PDB entry 7UMQ | electron microscopy, 3.29 A resolution | chains J and H of the 10 polymer chains in the assembly

Chain J (and H):
Protein: Major prion protein
Source organism: Homo sapiens
Notes: chain H of this document is another copy of the same molecule, construct and numbering; everything in this record applies to it too
UniProtKB: P04156 (PRIO_HUMAN); numbering as in UniProt (aligned over 80-141)
Sequence (62 residues; each row starts with the number of its first residue):
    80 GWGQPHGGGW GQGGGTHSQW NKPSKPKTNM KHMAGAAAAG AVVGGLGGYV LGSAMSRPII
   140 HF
Sequence notes: variant V129 (Met in P04156)
UniProt features mapped onto this chain:
  - binding site (Cu(2+)): H85, G86, G87
  - natural variant: P102 (P102L: In GSD and early-onset dementia), P105 (P105L: In GSD), A117 (A117V: Linked to development of dementing Gerstmann-Straussler disease), G127 (G127V: Protective factor against Kuru), V129 (M129V: Protective factor against acquired, sporadic and some inherited prion diseases in the heterozygous state, possibly by preventing homodimerization; this construct carries the variant), G131 (G131V: In GSD)
What the authors report for this chain:
  - post-translational modification sites: T107, K110, H111, M112

How chain J and chain H interact:
Residue-residue contacts - 142 pairs, chain J then chain H:
  G80(J) - G80(H)
  G80(J) - W81(H)  hydrogen bond (backbone-backbone)
  W81(J) - W81(H)
  G82(J) - G82(H)
  Q83(J) - G82(H)  hydrogen bond (backbone-backbone)
  Q83(J) - Q83(H)
  Q83(J) - P84(H)
  P84(J) - P84(H)  hydrophobic
  H85(J) - P84(H)
  H85(J) - H85(H)
  H85(J) - G86(H)  hydrogen bond (backbone-backbone)
  G86(J) - G86(H)
  G87(J) - G86(H)  hydrogen bond (backbone-backbone)
  G88(J) - G88(H)
  W89(J) - G88(H)  hydrogen bond (backbone-backbone)
  W89(J) - W89(H)
  W89(J) - G90(H)  hydrogen bond (backbone-backbone)
  G90(J) - G90(H)
  Q91(J) - G90(H)  hydrogen bond (backbone-backbone)
  Q91(J) - Q91(H)  hydrogen bond
  Q91(J) - G92(H)  hydrogen bond (backbone-backbone)
  G92(J) - G92(H)
  G93(J) - G93(H)
  G94(J) - G93(H)
  G94(J) - G94(H)
  G94(J) - T95(H)  hydrogen bond (backbone-backbone)
  T95(J) - T95(H)
  H96(J) - T95(H)  hydrogen bond (backbone-backbone)
  H96(J) - H96(H)
  H96(J) - S97(H)  hydrogen bond (backbone-backbone)
  S97(J) - S97(H)
  Q98(J) - H96(H)  hydrogen bond
  Q98(J) - S97(H)  hydrogen bond (backbone-backbone)
  Q98(J) - Q98(H)  hydrogen bond
  Q98(J) - W99(H)  hydrogen bond (backbone-backbone)
  W99(J) - W99(H)
  N100(J) - W99(H)  hydrogen bond (backbone-backbone)
  N100(J) - N100(H)  hydrogen bond
  N100(J) - K101(H)  hydrogen bond (backbone-backbone)
  K101(J) - K101(H)
  P102(J) - P102(H)
  P102(J) - S103(H)  hydrogen bond (backbone-backbone)
  S103(J) - S103(H)
  S103(J) - K104(H)  hydrogen bond (backbone-backbone)
  K104(J) - K104(H)
  P105(J) - P105(H)
  P105(J) - K106(H)  hydrogen bond (backbone-backbone)
  K106(J) - K106(H)
  T107(J) - K106(H)  hydrogen bond (backbone-backbone)
  T107(J) - T107(H)
  T107(J) - N108(H)  hydrogen bond (backbone-backbone)
  N108(J) - N108(H)  hydrogen bond
  M109(J) - N108(H)  hydrogen bond (backbone-backbone)
  M109(J) - M109(H)
  M109(J) - K110(H)  hydrogen bond (backbone-backbone)
  M109(J) - M112(H)  hydrophobic
  K110(J) - K110(H)
  K110(J) - M112(H)
  H111(J) - K110(H)  hydrogen bond (backbone-backbone)
  H111(J) - H111(H)  hydrogen bond
  M112(J) - H111(H)  hydrogen bond (backbone-backbone)
  M112(J) - M112(H)
  M112(J) - A113(H)  hydrogen bond (backbone-backbone)
  G114(J) - G114(H)
  G114(J) - A115(H)  hydrogen bond (backbone-backbone)
  A115(J) - A115(H)
  A116(J) - A115(H)  hydrogen bond (backbone-backbone)
  A116(J) - A116(H)
  A116(J) - A117(H)  hydrogen bond (backbone-backbone)
  A117(J) - A117(H)
  A118(J) - A117(H)  hydrogen bond (backbone-backbone)
  A118(J) - A118(H)
  A118(J) - G119(H)
  G119(J) - G119(H)  hydrogen bond (backbone-backbone)
  G119(J) - A120(H)  hydrogen bond (backbone-backbone)
  A120(J) - A120(H)
  V121(J) - A120(H)  hydrogen bond (backbone-backbone)
  V121(J) - V121(H)
  V121(J) - V122(H)  hydrogen bond (backbone-backbone)
  V122(J) - V122(H)
  G123(J) - V122(H)  hydrogen bond (backbone-backbone)
  G123(J) - G123(H)
  G124(J) - V122(H)  hydrogen bond (backbone-backbone)
  G124(J) - G123(H)  hydrogen bond (backbone-backbone)
  G124(J) - G124(H)
  L125(J) - Q98(H)
  L125(J) - W99(H)
  L125(J) - N100(H)
  L125(J) - V122(H)
  L125(J) - G124(H)  hydrogen bond (backbone-backbone)
  L125(J) - L125(H)
  L125(J) - G126(H)  hydrogen bond (backbone-backbone)
  G126(J) - Q98(H)
  G126(J) - G126(H)
  G127(J) - Q98(H)
  G127(J) - G126(H)  hydrogen bond (backbone-backbone)
  G127(J) - G127(H)
  G127(J) - Y128(H)  hydrogen bond (backbone-backbone)
  Y128(J) - W89(H)
  Y128(J) - G90(H)  hydrogen bond (side chain-backbone)
  Y128(J) - Q91(H)
  Y128(J) - H96(H)
  Y128(J) - G127(H)
  Y128(J) - Y128(H)  hydrogen bond (backbone-backbone)
  Y128(J) - V129(H)  hydrogen bond (backbone-backbone)
  V129(J) - V129(H)
  L130(J) - H85(H)
  L130(J) - W89(H)
  L130(J) - A120(H)
  L130(J) - V129(H)  hydrogen bond (backbone-backbone)
  L130(J) - L130(H)
  L130(J) - G131(H)  hydrogen bond (backbone-backbone)
  G131(J) - A120(H)
  S132(J) - Q83(H)
  S132(J) - A118(H)
  S132(J) - G119(H)  hydrogen bond (backbone-backbone)
  S132(J) - S132(H)
  S132(J) - A133(H)  hydrogen bond (side chain-backbone)
  A133(J) - Q83(H)  hydrogen bond (backbone-side chain)
  A133(J) - A133(H)
  M134(J) - W81(H)  hydrophobic
  M134(J) - G82(H)
  M134(J) - Q83(H)
  M134(J) - A133(H)  hydrogen bond (backbone-backbone)
  M134(J) - M134(H)
  M134(J) - S135(H)  hydrogen bond (backbone-backbone)
  S135(J) - W81(H)
  S135(J) - S135(H)
  R136(J) - W81(H)
  R136(J) - S135(H)  hydrogen bond (backbone-backbone)
  R136(J) - R136(H)
  P137(J) - P137(H)
  I138(J) - P137(H)  hydrogen bond (backbone-backbone)
  I138(J) - I138(H)  hydrophobic
  I138(J) - I139(H)  hydrogen bond (backbone-backbone)
  I139(J) - A115(H)
  I139(J) - I139(H)
  H140(J) - I139(H)  hydrogen bond (backbone-backbone)
  H140(J) - H140(H)
  H140(J) - F141(H)
  F141(J) - A113(H)
  F141(J) - F141(H)  hydrophobic
Other interface residues (no listed pair), chain J (62 interface residues in all): A113
Other interface residues (no listed pair), chain H (62 interface residues in all): G87

Overview:
Chain J and chain H each contribute 62 residues to their interface; the contacts include 60 hydrogen bonds.
Polar pairs include Q91(J)-Q91(H), Q98(J)-H96(H) and Q98(J)-Q98(H). UniProt lists 3 Cu2+-binding residues on
chain J. The paper reports modification sites T107(J), K110(J) and H111(J) among others.
Both chains are Major prion protein (Homo sapiens). Entry 7UMQ (Structure of Type I Prion filaments from
Gerstmann-Straussler-Scheinker disease) was determined by electron microscopy together with 7UN5 from the same
study.
